Entry 1EBP (X-ray diffraction, 2.80 A resolution); this record covers chains B and C of the 4 polymer chains in the assembly.

# Chain B
Molecule: Epo receptor
Organism: Homo sapiens
Notes: fragment: extracellular domain
UniProtKB: P19235 (EPOR_HUMAN); residues 10-220 here correspond to UniProt positions 34-244 (UniProt number = residue number + 24)
Chain sequence (211 residues; each row starts with the number of its first residue):
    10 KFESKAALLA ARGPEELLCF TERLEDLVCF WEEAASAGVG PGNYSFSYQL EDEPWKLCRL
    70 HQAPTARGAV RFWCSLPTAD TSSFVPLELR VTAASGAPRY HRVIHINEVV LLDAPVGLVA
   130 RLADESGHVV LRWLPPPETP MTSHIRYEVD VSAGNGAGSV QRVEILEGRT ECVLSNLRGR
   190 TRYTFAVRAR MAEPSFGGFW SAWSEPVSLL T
Disulfide bonds: Cys28-Cys38, Cys67-Cys83
Swiss-Prot annotation at these positions:
  - motif: Trp209 to Ser213 (WSXWS motif)
  - site: Phe93 (Required for ligand binding)
  - glycosylation: Asn52 (N-linked (GlcNAc...) asparagine)

# Chain C
Molecule: Epo mimetics peptide 1
Chain sequence (20 residues; each row starts with the number of its first residue):
     1 GGTYSCHFGP LTWVCKPQGG
Unresolved in the structure: 1-2, 19-20
Disulfide bonds: Cys6-Cys15

# Interface between chain B and chain C
Contacting residue pairs (7; chain B residue first):
  Ser91(B) - Tyr4(C)  hydrogen bond
  Ser91(B) - Pro17(C)
  Ser92(B) - Tyr4(C)  hydrogen bond (backbone-side chain)
  Ser92(B) - Pro17(C)
  Phe93(B) - Tyr4(C)  hydrophobic
  Phe93(B) - Cys15(C)  hydrophobic
  Val94(B) - Pro17(C)  hydrophobic
Interface residues without a listed pair, chain B (6 interface residues in all): Thr90, Ser204
Interface residues without a listed pair, chain C (5 interface residues in all): Thr12, Lys16

# Overview
6 residues of chain B face 5 of chain C across their interface, with 2 hydrogen bonds. Polar pairs include
Ser91(B)-Tyr4(C) and Ser92(B)-Tyr4(C).
Chain B is Epo receptor (Homo sapiens) and chain C is Epo mimetics peptide 1; the structure, Complex between
the extracellular domain of erythropoietin (epo) receptor [ebp] and an agonist peptide [EMP1], was determined
by X-ray diffraction.
